8P5Z - chains A and C of the 4 polymer chains in the assembly; structure by X-ray diffraction, 1.56 A resolution.

== Chain A (and C) ==
Name: Streptavidin
Source organism: Streptomyces avidinii
Notes: chain C of this document is another copy of the same molecule, construct and numbering; everything in this record applies to it too
UniProtKB: P22629 (SAV_STRAV); residues 14-159 here correspond to UniProt positions 38-183 (UniProt number = residue number + 24)
Sequence (159 residues; row label = number of the first residue in the row):
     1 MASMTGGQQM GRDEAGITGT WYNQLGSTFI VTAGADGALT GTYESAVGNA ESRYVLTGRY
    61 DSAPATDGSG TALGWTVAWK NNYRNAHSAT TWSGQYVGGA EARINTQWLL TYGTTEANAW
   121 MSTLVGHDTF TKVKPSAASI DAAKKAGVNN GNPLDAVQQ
Not modelled in the structure: 1-12, 135-159
Construct notes: initiating methionine (1); expression tag (2-13); engineered mutation Y112 (Ser136 in P22629), M121 (Lys145 in P22629)
Small-molecule neighbours: X08 (5-[(3AS,4S,6AR)-2-oxidanylidene-1,3,3A,4,6,6A-hexahydrothieno[3,4-d]imidazol-4-yl]-N-[2-[(5-methylpyridin-2-yl)methylamino]ethyl]pentanamide): N23, L25, S27, Y43, S45, V47, G48, N49, A50, W79, A86, S88, T90, W92, W108, L110, Y112, D128
Curated features (UniProtKB/Swiss-Prot):
  - motif: R59 to D61 (Cell attachment site)
  - binding site (biotin): Y43, Y54, W92, W108, W120
Reported in the primary citation:
  - mutagenesis - S88Y: increased catalytic activity
  - mutagenesis - S88F: decreased catalytic activity

== Interface between chain A and chain C ==
Contacting residue pairs (7):
  Q107(A) with V125(C), hydrogen bond (side chain-backbone); G126(C); H127(C)
  V125(A) with Q107(C), hydrogen bond (backbone-side chain)
  G126(A) with Q107(C)
  H127(A) with Q107(C); H127(C)

== Summary ==
Chain A and chain C each contribute 4 residues to their interface, with 2 hydrogen bonds. The hydrogen-bonded
pair is Q107(A)-V125(C). Bound to chain A: compound X08. Curated annotation (UniProt) lists 5 biotin-binding
residues on chain A. From the paper: S88Y of chain A increases catalytic activity; S88F of chain A reduces
catalytic activity.
Both chains are Streptavidin (Streptomyces avidinii). Entry 8P5Z (Artificial transfer hydrogenase with a Mn-5
cofactor and Streptavidin S112Y-K121M mutant) was determined by X-ray diffraction together with 8P5Y from the
same study.
